8HAL - chains B and I of the 11 polymer chains in the assembly; structure by electron microscopy, 4.40 A resolution (low resolution: residue-level contacts below are approximate; hydrogen-bond / salt-bridge calls are withheld).

Chain B:
Protein: Histone H4
From: Homo sapiens
Chain sequence (102 residues; each row starts with the number of its first residue):
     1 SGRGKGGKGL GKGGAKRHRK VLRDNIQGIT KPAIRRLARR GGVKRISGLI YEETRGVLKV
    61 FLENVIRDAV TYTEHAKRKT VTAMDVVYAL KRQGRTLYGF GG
Disordered / not traced: 1-10
Modified positions: Lys12 (N(6)-acetyllysine; ALY); Lys16 (N(6)-acetyllysine; ALY)

Chain I:
Molecule: 180-nt DNA strand
From: Homo sapiens
Sequence (180 nucleotides; numbered 1 to 180; the number before each row is that of its first residue):
     1 ATCCGTCCGT TACCGCCATC AATATCCACC TGCAGATTCT ACCAAAAGTG TATTTGGAAA
    61 CTGCTCCATC AAAAGGCATG TTCAGCTGAA TTCAGCTGAA CATGCCTTTT GATGGAGCAG
   121 TTTCCAAATA CACTTTTGGT AGAATCTGCA GGTGGATATT GATGGCGGTA ACGGACGGAT
Disordered / not traced: 1-15, 167-180

How chain B and chain I interact:
Residue-residue contacts - 11 pairs, chain B then chain I:
  Gly13(B) - DA71(I)
  Gly14(B) - DA71(I)
  Arg17(B) - DC70(I)
  Arg17(B) - DA71(I)
  Thr30(B) - DC77(I)
  Thr30(B) - DA78(I)
  Pro32(B) - DC77(I)
  Pro32(B) - DA78(I)
  Arg36(B) - DC77(I)
  Arg45(B) - DC86(I)
  Lys77(B) - DA58(I)
Interface residues without a listed pair, chain B (11 interface residues in all): Lys31, Lys44, Thr80
Interface residues without a listed pair, chain I (9 interface residues in all): DC67, DT69, DG76

Summary:
Chain B and chain I form an interface of 11 and 9 residues respectively.
Here chain B is Histone H4 and chain I is a 180-nt DNA strand, both from Homo sapiens. Entry 8HAL (Cryo-EM
structure of the CBP catalytic core bound to the H4K12acK16ac nucleosome, class 1) was determined by electron
microscopy (same publication as 8HAG, 8HAH, 8HAI, 8HAJ, 8HAK, 8HAM and 8HAN).
